8SRV - chains A and D; structure by X-ray diffraction, 1.32 A resolution.

Chain A:
Protein: Cysteine synthase
Organism: Staphylococcus aureus subsp. aureus NCTC 8325
UniProtKB: Q2G0Q8 (Q2G0Q8_STAA8); residues 1-310 here = UniProt positions 1-310
Amino-acid sequence (318 residues; numbered -7 to 310; the number before each row is that of its first residue; numbers below 1 keep their minus sign (Met-7 is residue -7)):
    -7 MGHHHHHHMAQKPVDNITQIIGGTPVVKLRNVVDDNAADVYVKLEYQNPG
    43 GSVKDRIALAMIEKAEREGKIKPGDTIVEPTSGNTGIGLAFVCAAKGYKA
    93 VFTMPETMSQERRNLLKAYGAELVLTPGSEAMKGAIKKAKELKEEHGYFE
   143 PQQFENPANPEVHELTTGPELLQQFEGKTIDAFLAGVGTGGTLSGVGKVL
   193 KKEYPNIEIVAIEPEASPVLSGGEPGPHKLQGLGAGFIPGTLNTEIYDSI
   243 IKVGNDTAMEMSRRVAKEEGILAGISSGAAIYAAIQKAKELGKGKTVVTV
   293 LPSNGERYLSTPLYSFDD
Disordered / not traced: -7 to 1, 309-310
Construct notes: expression tag (-7 to 0)
Modified positions: Lys46 ((2S)-2-amino-6-[[3-hydroxy-2-methyl-5-(phosphonooxymethyl)pyridin-4-yl]methylideneamino]hexanoic acid; LLP)

Chain D:
Protein: Transcriptional repressor (CymR) derived 10 amino acid peptide
Amino-acid sequence (10 residues; each row starts with the number of its first residue):
     1 EDLDGYMFYI
Disordered / not traced: 1-4

Chain A / chain D interface:
Residue-residue contacts (33):
  Lys46(A) - Ile10(D)
  Thr73(A) - Ile10(D)  hydrogen bond (side chain-backbone)
  Ser74(A) - Met7(D)
  Ser74(A) - Tyr9(D)
  Gly75(A) - Tyr9(D)
  Gly75(A) - Ile10(D)
  Asn76(A) - Ile10(D)  hydrogen bond (backbone-backbone)
  Thr77(A) - Ile10(D)  hydrogen bond (backbone-backbone)
  Pro97(A) - Met7(D)  hydrophobic
  Ser121(A) - Gly5(D)
  Ala123(A) - Gly5(D)
  Ala123(A) - Tyr6(D)
  Met124(A) - Tyr6(D)  hydrogen bond (backbone-backbone)
  Met124(A) - Met7(D)  hydrophobic
  Met124(A) - Phe8(D)
  Gln145(A) - Ile10(D)  hydrogen bond (side chain-backbone)
  Phe146(A) - Phe8(D)  hydrophobic
  Phe146(A) - Ile10(D)  hydrophobic
  Gly180(A) - Ile10(D)
  Thr181(A) - Ile10(D)
  Ser209(A) - Tyr6(D)  hydrogen bond
  Pro217(A) - Tyr6(D)  hydrophobic
  Gly218(A) - Tyr6(D)
  His220(A) - Tyr6(D)
  Gln223(A) - Tyr9(D)
  Gly224(A) - Tyr9(D)  hydrogen bond (backbone-backbone)
  Gly224(A) - Ile10(D)
  Gly226(A) - Tyr6(D)  hydrogen bond (backbone-side chain)
  Gly226(A) - Phe8(D)
  Ala227(A) - Tyr6(D)
  Ala227(A) - Phe8(D)
  Ala227(A) - Ile10(D)  hydrophobic
  Gly228(A) - Tyr6(D)
Other interface residues (no listed pair), chain A (27 interface residues in all): Ile128, Pro219, Leu225, Phe229
The authors on this interface:
  - pairs named by the authors: Thr73(A)-Ile10(D) (hydrogen bond), Ala123(A)-Met7(D) (hydrophobic contact), Met124(A)-Met7(D) (hydrophobic contact), Met124(A)-Phe8(D) (hydrophobic contact), Ile128(A)-Phe8(D) (hydrophobic contact), Gly180(A)-Ile10(D) (backbone contact), Ser209(A)-Tyr6(D) (hydrogen bond), Gln223(A)-Tyr9(D), Ala227(A)-Tyr6(D) (backbone contact)

Summary:
27 residues of chain A and 6 residues of chain D are in contact, with 8 hydrogen bonds. Polar contacts include
Thr73(A)-Ile10(D), Asn76(A)-Ile10(D) and Thr77(A)-Ile10(D). The authors report hydrogen bonds between Thr73(A)
and Ile10(D) and Ser209(A) and Tyr6(D); hydrophobic contacts between Ala123(A) and Met7(D), Met124(A) and
Met7(D) and Met124(A) and Phe8(D) among others; backbone contacts between Gly180(A) and Ile10(D) and Ala227(A)
and Tyr6(D).
Here chain A is Cysteine synthase (Staphylococcus aureus subsp. aureus NCTC 8325) and chain D is
Transcriptional repressor (CymR) derived 10 amino acid peptide. Entry 8SRV (Crystal structure of
O-acetyl-L-serine sulfhydrylase A (CysK) from Staphylococcus aureus NCTC 8325 complexed with a transcriptional
...) was determined by X-ray diffraction together with 8T2C, 8SRT, 8SRU and 8SRW from the same study.
